Entry 6QL6 (electron microscopy, 2.90 A resolution); this record covers chains G and H of the 12 polymer chains in the assembly.

== Chain G (and H) ==
Protein: Fatty acid synthase subunit beta
Source organism: Saccharomyces cerevisiae
Notes: EC 2.3.1.86, 4.2.1.59, 1.3.1.9, 2.3.1.38, 2.3.1.39, 3.1.2.14; chain H of this document is another copy of the same molecule, construct and numbering; everything in this record applies to it too
UniProtKB: P07149 (FAS1_YEAST); aligned to UniProt positions 5-2030 over residues 5-2036 (the alignment contains insertions or deletions, so no single offset holds)
Amino-acid sequence (2040 residues; each row starts with the number of its first residue; note: 6 numbers in that range are skipped by the numbering (no residue carries them; nothing is unmodelled there)):
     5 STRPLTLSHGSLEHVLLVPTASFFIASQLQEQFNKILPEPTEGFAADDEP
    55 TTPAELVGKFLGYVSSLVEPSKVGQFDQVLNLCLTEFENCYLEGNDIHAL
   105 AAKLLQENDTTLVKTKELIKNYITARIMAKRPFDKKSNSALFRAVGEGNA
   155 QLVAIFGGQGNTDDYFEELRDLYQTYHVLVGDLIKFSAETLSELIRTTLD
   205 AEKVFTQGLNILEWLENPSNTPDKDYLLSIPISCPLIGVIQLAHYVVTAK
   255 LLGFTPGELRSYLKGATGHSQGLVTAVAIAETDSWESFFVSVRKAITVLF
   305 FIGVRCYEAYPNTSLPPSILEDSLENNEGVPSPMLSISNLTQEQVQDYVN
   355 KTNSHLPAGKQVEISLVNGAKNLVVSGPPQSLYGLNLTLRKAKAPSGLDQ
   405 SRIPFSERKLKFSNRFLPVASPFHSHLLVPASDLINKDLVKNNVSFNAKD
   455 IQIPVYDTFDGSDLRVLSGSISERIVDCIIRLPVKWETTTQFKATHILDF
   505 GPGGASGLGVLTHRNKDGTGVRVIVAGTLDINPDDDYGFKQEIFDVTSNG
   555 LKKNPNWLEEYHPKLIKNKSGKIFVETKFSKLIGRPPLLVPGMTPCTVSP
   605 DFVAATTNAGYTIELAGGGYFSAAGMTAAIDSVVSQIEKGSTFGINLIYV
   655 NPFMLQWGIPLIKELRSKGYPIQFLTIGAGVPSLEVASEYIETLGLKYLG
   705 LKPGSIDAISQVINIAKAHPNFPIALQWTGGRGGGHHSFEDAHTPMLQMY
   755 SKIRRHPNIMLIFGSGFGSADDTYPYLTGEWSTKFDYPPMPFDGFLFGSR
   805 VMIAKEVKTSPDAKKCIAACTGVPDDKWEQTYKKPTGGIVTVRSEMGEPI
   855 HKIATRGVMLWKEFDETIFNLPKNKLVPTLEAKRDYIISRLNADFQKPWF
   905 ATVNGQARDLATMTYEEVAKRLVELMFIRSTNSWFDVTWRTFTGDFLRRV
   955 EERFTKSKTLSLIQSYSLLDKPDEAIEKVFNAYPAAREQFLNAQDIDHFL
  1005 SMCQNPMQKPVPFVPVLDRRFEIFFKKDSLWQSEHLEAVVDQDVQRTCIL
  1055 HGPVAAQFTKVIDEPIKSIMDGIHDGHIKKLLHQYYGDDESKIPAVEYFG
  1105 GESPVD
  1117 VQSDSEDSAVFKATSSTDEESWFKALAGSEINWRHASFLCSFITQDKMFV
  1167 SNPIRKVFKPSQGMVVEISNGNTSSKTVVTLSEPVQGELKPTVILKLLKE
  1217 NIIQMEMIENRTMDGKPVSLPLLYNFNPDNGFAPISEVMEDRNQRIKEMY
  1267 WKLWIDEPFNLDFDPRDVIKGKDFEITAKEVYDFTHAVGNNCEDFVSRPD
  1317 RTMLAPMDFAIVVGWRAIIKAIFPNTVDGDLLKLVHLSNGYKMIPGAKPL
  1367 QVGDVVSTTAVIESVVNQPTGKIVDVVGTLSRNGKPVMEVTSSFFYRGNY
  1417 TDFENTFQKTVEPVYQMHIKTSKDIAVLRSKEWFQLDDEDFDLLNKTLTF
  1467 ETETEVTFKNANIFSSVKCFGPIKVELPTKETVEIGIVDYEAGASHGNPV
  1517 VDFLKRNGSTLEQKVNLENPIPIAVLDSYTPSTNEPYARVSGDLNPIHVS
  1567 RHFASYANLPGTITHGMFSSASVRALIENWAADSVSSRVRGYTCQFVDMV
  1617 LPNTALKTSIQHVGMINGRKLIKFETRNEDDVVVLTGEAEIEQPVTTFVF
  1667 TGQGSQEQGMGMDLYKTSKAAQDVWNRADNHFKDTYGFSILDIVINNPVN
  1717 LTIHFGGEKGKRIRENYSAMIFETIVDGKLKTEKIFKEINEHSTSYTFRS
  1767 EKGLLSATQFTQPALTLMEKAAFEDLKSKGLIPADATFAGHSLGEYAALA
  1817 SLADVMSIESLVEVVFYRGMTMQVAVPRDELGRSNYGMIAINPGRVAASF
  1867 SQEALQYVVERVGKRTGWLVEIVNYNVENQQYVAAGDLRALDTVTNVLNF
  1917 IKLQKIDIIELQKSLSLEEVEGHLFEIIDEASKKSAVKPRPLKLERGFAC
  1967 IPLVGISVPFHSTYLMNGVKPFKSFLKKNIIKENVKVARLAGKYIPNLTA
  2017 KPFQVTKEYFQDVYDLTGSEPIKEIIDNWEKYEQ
Unresolved in the structure: 1117-1120
Ligand contacts: FMN (flavin mononucleotide): Pro595, Gly596, Met597, Thr598, Pro599, Asn650, Ile652, Gly682, Ala683, Lys706, Thr733, Arg736, Gly737, Gly738, Gly739, Ser769, Gly770, Leu800, Phe801, Gly802, Ser803, Met806, Leu1054, His1055, Gly1056, Ala1059

== How chain G and chain H interact ==
Residue-residue contacts - 25 pairs, chain G then chain H:
  Phe28(G) - Arg7(H)  hydrogen bond (backbone-side chain)
  Phe28(G) - Phe28(H)  hydrophobic
  Ser31(G) - Arg7(H)  hydrogen bond
  Gln32(G) - Arg7(H)
  Gln32(G) - Pro8(H)
  Gln79(G) - Ser5(H)
  Lys207(G) - Lys1295(H)
  Lys207(G) - Asp1299(H)  salt bridge
  Tyr314(G) - Arg1314(H)
  Pro315(G) - Val1312(H)  hydrophobic
  Pro315(G) - Arg1314(H)  hydrogen bond (backbone-side chain)
  Thr317(G) - Asn1307(H)
  Thr317(G) - Glu1309(H)
  Thr317(G) - Val1312(H)
  Thr317(G) - Arg1314(H)
  Ser318(G) - Asn1307(H)  hydrogen bond (side chain-backbone)
  Ser318(G) - Asn1595(H)
  Leu319(G) - Asn1595(H)
  Pro320(G) - Asp1599(H)
  Pro321(G) - Asn1595(H)
  Pro321(G) - Asp1599(H)
  Ser322(G) - Asp1599(H)  hydrogen bond
  Ala362(G) - Asp1316(H)
  Gly363(G) - Pro1315(H)
  Gly363(G) - Asp1316(H)
Interface residues without a listed pair, chain G (17 interface residues in all): Glu35, Lys364
Interface residues without a listed pair, chain H (20 interface residues in all): Thr10, Tyr1298, Cys1308, Arg1317, Trp1596, Ser1600

== In short ==
The interface between chain G and chain H involves 17 residues on one side and 20 on the other, with 5
hydrogen bonds and 1 salt bridge. Polar pairs include Lys207(G)-Asp1299(H), Phe28(G)-Arg7(H) and
Ser31(G)-Arg7(H). Bound to chain G: flavin mononucleotide.
Chain G and chain H are both Fatty acid synthase subunit beta (Saccharomyces cerevisiae); the structure,
Structure of Fatty acid synthase complex from Saccharomyces cerevisiae at 2.9 Angstrom, was determined by
electron microscopy together with 6QL5, 6QL7 and 6QL9 from the same study.
